3D7E - chains O and X; structure by X-ray diffraction, 2.03 A resolution.

# Chain O (and X)
Name: Glycerol kinase
Source organism: Enterococcus casseliflavus
Notes: EC 2.7.1.30; chain X of this document is another copy of the same molecule, construct and numbering; everything in this record applies to it too
UniProt: O34153 (GLPK_ENTCA); residue numbers follow UniProt; this construct covers 2-506
Amino-acid sequence (505 residues; each row starts with the number of its first residue):
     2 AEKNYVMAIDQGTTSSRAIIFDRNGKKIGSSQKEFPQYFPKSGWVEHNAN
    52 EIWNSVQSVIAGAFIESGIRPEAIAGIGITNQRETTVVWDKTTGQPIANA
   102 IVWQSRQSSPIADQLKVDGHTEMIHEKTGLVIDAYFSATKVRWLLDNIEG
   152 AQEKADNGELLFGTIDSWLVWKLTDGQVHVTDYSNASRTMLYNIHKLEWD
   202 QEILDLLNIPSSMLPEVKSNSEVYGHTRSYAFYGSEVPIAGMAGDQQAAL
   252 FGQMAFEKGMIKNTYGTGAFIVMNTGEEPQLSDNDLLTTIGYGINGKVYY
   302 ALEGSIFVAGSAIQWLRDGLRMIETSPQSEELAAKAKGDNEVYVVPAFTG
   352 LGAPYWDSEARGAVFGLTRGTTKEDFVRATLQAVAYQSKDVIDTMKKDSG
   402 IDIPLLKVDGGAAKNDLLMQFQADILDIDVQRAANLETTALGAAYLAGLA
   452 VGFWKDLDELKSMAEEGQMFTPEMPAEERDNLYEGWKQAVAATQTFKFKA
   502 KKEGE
Unresolved in the structure: 2-4, 500-506
Construct notes: engineered mutation Ala232 (His in O34153)
Swiss-Prot annotation at these positions:
  - binding site (ADP): Thr14, Arg18, Thr268, Gly311, Gly412, Asn416
  - binding site (ATP): Thr14, Thr15, Ser16, Thr268, Gly311, Gln315, Gly412
  - binding site (sn-glycerol 3-phosphate): Thr14, Arg84, Glu85, Tyr136, Asp246
  - binding site (glycerol): Arg84, Glu85, Tyr136, Asp246, Gln247
From the paper describing this entry:
  - binding site for glycerol: Arg84, Glu85, Trp104, Tyr136, Asp246, Phe271
  - conformationally variable residues (loop rearrangement, side-chain flip): Tyr225 to Ile240
  - mutagenesis - H232A: unchanged catalytic activity (citing earlier work)
  - contacts within the chain: Phe65-Phe233 (hydrophobic contact)
  - catalytic residues: Arg18 (proposed by the authors, not directly observed)
  - allosteric site: Asn49 to Gly69 (proposed by the authors, not directly observed)

# Chain O / chain X interface
Residue-residue contacts - 79 pairs, chain O then chain X:
  Phe40(O) - Arg370(X)
  Ser43(O) - Thr369(X)
  Val46(O) - Arg370(X)
  Trp316(O) - Leu368(X)  hydrophobic
  Trp316(O) - Thr369(X)
  Trp316(O) - Arg370(X)
  Trp316(O) - Thr372(X)  hydrogen bond (side chain-backbone)
  Gly320(O) - Thr372(X)
  Gly320(O) - Thr373(X)
  Gly320(O) - Lys374(X)  hydrogen bond (backbone-backbone)
  Leu321(O) - Lys374(X)
  Arg322(O) - Lys374(X)
  Arg322(O) - Glu375(X)  salt bridge
  Tyr344(O) - Phe497(X)  hydrophobic
  Tyr344(O) - Phe499(X)
  Phe349(O) - Leu368(X)
  Phe349(O) - Thr369(X)
  Phe349(O) - Arg370(X)
  Thr350(O) - Arg370(X)
  Arg362(O) - Gly367(X)
  Arg362(O) - Leu368(X)
  Arg362(O) - Thr369(X)
  Gly363(O) - Phe366(X)
  Gly363(O) - Gly367(X)  hydrogen bond (backbone-backbone)
  Gly363(O) - Leu368(X)  hydrogen bond (backbone-backbone)
  Ala364(O) - Val365(X)
  Ala364(O) - Phe366(X)  hydrophobic
  Val365(O) - Ala364(X)
  Val365(O) - Val365(X)  hydrogen bond (backbone-backbone)
  Val365(O) - Leu368(X)  hydrophobic
  Phe366(O) - Gly363(X)
  Phe366(O) - Phe366(X)  hydrophobic
  Phe366(O) - Phe497(X)  hydrophobic
  Gly367(O) - Gly363(X)  hydrogen bond (backbone-backbone)
  Gly367(O) - Phe497(X)
  Leu368(O) - Phe349(X)
  Leu368(O) - Arg362(X)
  Leu368(O) - Gly363(X)  hydrogen bond (backbone-backbone)
  Leu368(O) - Ala364(X)
  Leu368(O) - Val365(X)  hydrophobic
  Thr369(O) - Ser43(X)
  Thr369(O) - Trp316(X)
  Thr369(O) - Phe349(X)
  Thr369(O) - Arg362(X)
  Arg370(O) - Ser312(X)  hydrogen bond (side chain-backbone)
  Arg370(O) - Gln315(X)  hydrogen bond (side chain-backbone)
  Arg370(O) - Trp316(X)
  Arg370(O) - Asp319(X)  salt bridge
  Arg370(O) - Phe349(X)
  Thr372(O) - Trp316(X)  hydrogen bond (backbone-side chain)
  Thr372(O) - Gly320(X)
  Thr373(O) - Gly320(X)
  Lys374(O) - Gly320(X)  hydrogen bond (backbone-backbone)
  Lys374(O) - Leu321(X)
  Lys374(O) - Arg322(X)
  Glu375(O) - Arg322(X)  salt bridge
  Asn482(O) - Phe499(X)
  Gly486(O) - Phe497(X)
  Gly486(O) - Phe499(X)
  Gln489(O) - Thr496(X)
  Gln489(O) - Phe497(X)
  Gln489(O) - Lys498(X)  hydrogen bond (side chain-backbone)
  Gln489(O) - Phe499(X)
  Ala490(O) - Phe497(X)
  Ala493(O) - Ala493(X)
  Ala493(O) - Thr496(X)
  Thr496(O) - Gln489(X)
  Thr496(O) - Ala493(X)
  Phe497(O) - Tyr344(X)  hydrophobic
  Phe497(O) - Phe366(X)  hydrophobic
  Phe497(O) - Gly367(X)
  Phe497(O) - Gly486(X)
  Phe497(O) - Gln489(X)
  Phe497(O) - Ala490(X)
  Lys498(O) - Gln489(X)
  Phe499(O) - Tyr344(X)
  Phe499(O) - Asn482(X)
  Phe499(O) - Glu485(X)
  Phe499(O) - Gly486(X)
Interface residues without a listed pair, chain O (38 interface residues in all): Gly44, Gln105, Met323, Glu342, Phe377, Glu485
Interface residues without a listed pair, chain X (36 interface residues in all): Met323, Leu333, Phe377

# In short
38 residues of chain O face 36 of chain X across their interface; the contacts include 12 hydrogen bonds and 3
salt bridges. Among the polar pairs are Arg322(O)-Glu375(X), Arg370(O)-Asp319(X) and Trp316(O)-Thr372(X). The
paper reports the catalytic residue Arg18(O); H232A of chain O leaves catalytic activity unchanged.
Both chains are Glycerol kinase (Enterococcus casseliflavus). Entry 3D7E (Enterococcus casseliflavus glycerol
kinase mutant HIS232ALA complexed with glycerol) was determined by X-ray diffraction, deposited together with
3H3N, 3H3O, 3H45, 3H46 and 3FLC.
